8G8B - chains A and I of the 11 polymer chains in the assembly; structure by electron microscopy, 4.30 A resolution (low resolution: residue-level contacts below are approximate; hydrogen-bond / salt-bridge calls are withheld).

# Chain A
Name: Histone H3
Organism: Xenopus laevis
UniProtKB: P84233 (H32_XENLA); residues 1-135 here correspond to UniProt positions 2-136 (UniProt number = residue number + 1)
Sequence (135 residues; each row starts with the number of its first residue):
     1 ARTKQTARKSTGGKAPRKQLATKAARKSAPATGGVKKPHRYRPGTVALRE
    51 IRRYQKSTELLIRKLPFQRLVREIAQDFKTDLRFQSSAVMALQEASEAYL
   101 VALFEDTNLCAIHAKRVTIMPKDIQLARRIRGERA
Not modelled in the structure: 1-37, 135
Construct notes: variant Ala102 (Gly103 in P84233)
Swiss-Prot annotation at these positions:
  - modified residue: Arg2 (Asymmetric dimethylarginine), Thr3 (Phosphothreonine), Lys4 (Allysine), Gln5 (5-glutamyl dopamine), Thr6 (Phosphothreonine), Arg8 (Citrulline), Lys9 (N6,N6,N6-trimethyllysine), Ser10 (ADP-ribosylserine), Thr11 (Phosphothreonine), Lys14 (N6-(2-hydroxyisobutyryl)lysine), Arg17 (Asymmetric dimethylarginine), Lys18 (N6-(2-hydroxyisobutyryl)lysine), Lys23 (N6-(2-hydroxyisobutyryl)lysine), Arg26 (Citrulline), Lys27 (N6,N6,N6-trimethyllysine), Ser28 (ADP-ribosylserine), Lys36 (N6,N6,N6-trimethyllysine), Lys37 (N6-methyllysine), Tyr41 (Phosphotyrosine), Lys56 (N6,N6,N6-trimethyllysine) and 8 more in UniProt
  - lipidation: Cys110 (S-palmitoyl cysteine)

# Chain I
Molecule: nMatn1 DNA (top strand, 168-MER)
Sequence (186 nucleotides; each row starts with the number of its first residue; numbers below 1 keep their minus sign (DA-73 is residue -73)):
   -73 ACATGCACACATGCTAATATATGCACACAATGCACACAGGTTAATATATA
   -23 CACATACACACACATGCACACACACGTGCACACATATATGCACATGCATG
    27 CACACACGTATATGCACACACATGCACATGCATGCGCACATAGTCACACA
    77 CATGCACACATTAGCATATGCATACACATACATGCA
Not modelled in the structure: -73 to -72, 97-112

# How chain A and chain I interact
Pairs across the interface (24; chain A residue first):
  Arg40(A) with DG-8(I); DT70(I)
  Tyr41(A) with DG69(I); DT70(I)
  Arg42(A) with DC-5(I); DT70(I); DC71(I)
  Thr45(A) with DG69(I); DT70(I)
  Arg63(A) with DC-13(I)
  Arg72(A) with DC-23(I)
  Arg83(A) with DA-24(I); DC-23(I)
  Phe84(A) with DA-24(I); DC-23(I)
  Gln85(A) with DA-24(I)
  Ser86(A) with DA-24(I)
  Arg116(A) with DC-3(I); DA-2(I)
  Val117(A) with DA-4(I); DC-3(I)
  Thr118(A) with DA-4(I); DC-3(I)
  Met120(A) with DA-2(I)
Other interface residues (no listed pair), chain A (18 interface residues in all): His39, Pro43, Leu82, Lys115
Other interface residues (no listed pair), chain I (13 interface residues in all): DA-14, DA-6

# Summary
18 residues of chain A and 13 residues of chain I are in contact.
Here chain A is Histone H3 (Xenopus laevis) and chain I is nMatn1 DNA (top strand, 168-MER). Entry 8G8B
(Nucleosome with human nMatn1 sequence in complex with Human Oct4) was determined by electron microscopy
together with 8G87, 8G88, 8G8E and 8G8G from the same study.
